Entry 1NJI (X-ray diffraction, 3.00 A resolution); this record covers chains A and E of the 30 polymer chains in the assembly.

== Chain A ==
Molecule: 23S ribosomal RNA
Source organism: Haloarcula marismortui
Sequence (2922 nucleotides; numbered 2 to 2923; the number before each row is that of its first residue):
     2 UUGGCUACUAUGCCAGCUGGUGGAUUGCUCGGCUCAGGCGCUGAUGAAGG
    52 ACGUGCCAAGCUGCGAUAAGCCAUGGGGAGCCGCACGGAGGCGAAGAACC
   102 AUGGAUUUCCGAAUGAGAAUCUCUCUAACAAUUGCUUCGCGCAAUGAGGA
   152 ACCCCGAGAACUGAAACAUCUCAGUAUCGGGAGGAACAGAAAACGCAAUG
   202 UGAUGUCGUUAGUAACCGCGAGUGAACGCGAUACAGCCCAAACCGAAGCC
   252 CUCACGGGCAAUGUGGUGUCAGGGCUACCUCUCAUCAGCCGACCGUCUCG
   302 ACGAAGUCUCUUGGAACAGAGCGUGAUACAGGGUGACAACCCCGUACUCG
   352 AGACCAGUACGACGUGCGGUAGUGCCAGAGUAGCGGGGGUUGGAUAUCCC
   402 UCGCGAAUAACGCAGGCAUCGACUGCGAAGGCUAAACACAACCUGAGACC
   452 GAUAGUGAACAAGUAGUGUGAACGAACGCUGCAAAGUACCCUCAGAAGGG
   502 AGGCGAAAUAGAGCAUGAAAUCAGUUGGCGAUCGAGCGACAGGGCAUACA
   552 AGGUCCCUCGACGAAUGACCGACGCGCGAGCGUCCAGUAAGACUCACGGG
   602 AAGCCGAUGUUCUGUCGUACGUUUUGAAAAACGAGCCAGGGAGUGUGUCU
   652 GCAUGGCAAGUCUAACCGGAGUAUCCGGGGAGGCACAGGGAAACCGACAU
   702 GGCCGCAGGGCUUUGCCCGAGGGCCGCCGUCUUCAAGGGCGGGGAGCCAU
   752 GUGGACACGACCCGAAUCCGGACGAUCUACGCAUGGACAAGAUGAAGCGU
   802 GCCGAAAGGCACGUGGAAGUCUGUUAGAGUUGGUGUCCUACAAUACCCUC
   852 UCGUGAUCUAUGUGUAGGGGUGAAAGGCCCAUCGAGUCCGGCAACAGCUG
   902 GUUCCAAUCGAAACAUGUCGAAGCAUGACCUCCGCCGAGGUAGUCUGUGA
   952 GGUAGAGCGACCGAUUGGUGUGUCCGCCUCCGAGAGGAGUCGGCACACCU
  1002 GUCAAACUCCAAACUUACAGACGCCGUUUGACGCGGGGAUUCCGGUGCGC
  1052 GGGGUAAGCCUGUGUACCAGGAGGGGAACAACCCAGAGAUAGGUUAAGGU
  1102 CCCCAAGUGUGGAUUAAGUGUAAUCCUCUGAAGGUGGUCUCGAGCCCUAG
  1152 ACAGCCGGGAGGUGAGCUUAGAAGCAGCUACCCUCUAAGAAAAGCGUAAC
  1202 AGCUUACCGGCCGAGGUUUGAGGCGCCCAAAAUGAUCGGGACUCAAAUCC
  1252 ACCACCGAGACCUGUCCGUACCACUCAUACUGGUAAUCGAGUAGAUUGGC
  1302 GCUCUAAUUGGAUGGAAGUAGGGGUGAAAACUCCUAUGGACCGAUUAGUG
  1352 ACGAAAAUCCUGGCCAUAGUAGCAGCGAUAGUCGGGUGAGAACCCCGACG
  1402 GCCUAAUGGAUAAGGGUUCCUCAGCACUGCUGAUCAGCUGAGGGUUAGCC
  1452 GGUCCUAAGUCAUACCGCAACUCGACUAUGACGAAAUGGGAAACGGGUUA
  1502 AUAUUCCCGUGCCACUAUGCAGUGAAAGUUGACGCCCUGGGGUCGAUCAC
  1552 GCUGGGCAUUCGCCCAGUCGAACCGUCCAACUCCGUGGAAGCCGUAAUGG
  1602 CAGGAAGCGGACGAACGGCGGCAUAGGGAAACGUGAUUCAACCUGGGGCC
  1652 CAUGAAAAGACGAGCAUAGUGUCCGUACCGAGAACCGACACAGGUGUCCA
  1702 UGGCGGCGAAAGCCAAGGCCUGUCGGGAGCAACCAACGUUAGGGAAUUCG
  1752 GCAAGUUAGUCCCGUACCUUCGGAAGAAGGGAUGCCUGCUCCGGAACGGA
  1802 GCAGGUCGCAGUGACUCGGAAGCUCGGACUGUCUAGUAACAACAUAGGUG
  1852 ACCGCAAAUCCGCAAGGACUCGUACGGUCACUGAAUCCUGCCCAGUGCAG
  1902 GUAUCUGAACACCUCGUACAAGAGGACGAAGGACCUGUCAACGGCGGGGG
  1952 UAACUAUGACCCUCUUAAGGUAGCGUAGUACCUUGCCGCAUCAGUAGCGG
  2002 CUUGCAUGAAUGGAUUAACCAGAGCUUCACUGUCCCAACGUUGGGCCCGG
  2052 UGAACUGUACAUUCCAGUGCGGAGUCUGGAGACACCCAGGGGGAAGCGAA
  2102 GACCCUAUGGAGCUUUACUGCAGGCUGUCGCUGAGACGUGGUCGCCGAUG
  2152 UGCAGCAUAGGUAGGAGACACUACACAGGUACCCGCGCUAGCGGGCCACC
  2202 GAGUCAACAGUGAAAUACUACCCGUCGGUGACUGCGACUCUCACUCCGGG
  2252 AGGAGGACACCGAUAGCCGGGCAGUUUGACUGGGGCGGUACGCGCUCGAA
  2302 AAGAUAUCGAGCGCGCCCUAUGGCUAUCUCAGCCGGGACAGAGACCCGGC
  2352 GAAGAGUGCAAGAGCAAAAGAUAGCUUGACAGUGUUCUUCCCAACGAGGA
  2402 ACGCUGACGCGAAAGCGUGGUCUAGCGAACCAAUUAGCCUGCUUGAUGCG
  2452 GGCAAUUGAUGACAGAAAAGCUACCCUAGGGAUAACAGAGUCGUCACUCG
  2502 CAAGAGCACAUAUCGACCGAGUGGCUUGCUACCUCGAUGUCGGUUCCCUC
  2552 CAUCCUGCCCGUGCAGAAGCGGGCAAGGGUGAGGUUGUUCGCCUAUUAAA
  2602 GGAGGUCGUGAGCUGGGUUUAGACCGUCGUGAGACAGGUCGGCUGCUAUC
  2652 UACUGGGUGUGUAAUGGUGUCUGACAAGAACGACCGUAUAGUACGAGAGG
  2702 AACUACGGUUGGUGGCCACUGGUGUACCGGUUGUUCGAGAGAGCACGUGC
  2752 CGGGUAGCCACGCCACACGGGGUAAGAGCUGAACGCAUCUAAGCUCGAAA
  2802 CCCACUUGGAAAAGAGACACCGCCGAGGUCCCGCGUACAAGACGCGGUCG
  2852 AUAGACUCGGGGUGUGCGCGUCGAGGUAACGAGACGUUAAGCCCACGAGC
  2902 ACUAACAGACCAAAGCCAUCAU
Not modelled in the structure: 2-9, 126-127, 715, 971-998, 1560, 1952-1963, 2137-2236, 2339-2343, 2665-2666, 2915-2923
Metal / ion sites: Mg2+ site 1 near G28 (its only coordinating residue here); Na+ site 1: C40, C443; Na+ site 2: G56, A59, G61; Na+ site 3 near U108 (its only coordinating residue here); Mg2+ site 2 near U115 (its only coordinating residue here); Na+ site 4: C141, G142; Na+ site 5 near U146 (its only coordinating residue here); Mg2+ site 3: C162, U2276; K+ site 1: C162, U163, U172; Mg2+ site 4: A165, A167, C168; Na+ site 6: A165, A166, A167; Mg2+ site 5: A166, G219; 61 more Na+ sites not listed; 98 more Mg2+ sites not listed; 1 more K+ sites not listed
Small-molecule neighbours: chloramphenicol (CLM): G2099, A2100, G2540, U2645, G2646

== Chain E ==
Molecule: 50S ribosomal protein L4E
Source organism: Haloarcula marismortui
UniProtKB: P12735 (RL4_HALMA); numbering as in UniProt (aligned over 1-246)
Chain sequence (246 residues; numbered 1 to 246; the number before each row is that of its first residue):
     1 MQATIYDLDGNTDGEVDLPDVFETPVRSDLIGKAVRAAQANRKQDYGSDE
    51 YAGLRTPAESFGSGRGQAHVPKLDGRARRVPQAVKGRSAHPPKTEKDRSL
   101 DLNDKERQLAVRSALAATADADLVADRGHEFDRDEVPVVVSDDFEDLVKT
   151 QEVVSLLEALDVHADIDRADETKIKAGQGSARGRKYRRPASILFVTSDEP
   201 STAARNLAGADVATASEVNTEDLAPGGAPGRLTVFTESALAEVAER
Metal / ion sites: Na+: Asp45, Lys96

== Chain A / chain E interface ==
Pairs across the interface (218):
  C29(A) with Gln178(E), phosphate contact
  U30(A) with Ala181(E), phosphate contact
  C34(A) with Gly47(E), hydrogen bond to the sugar; Ser48(E), sugar contact; Asp49(E), hydrogen bond to the phosphate
  U35(A) with Asp45(E), hydrogen bond to the sugar; Tyr46(E), sugar contact; Gly47(E), sugar contact; Asp49(E), phosphate contact; Thr94(E), hydrogen bond to the phosphate
  C36(A) with Asp45(E), sugar contact
  G326(A) with Gln151(E), phosphate contact; Asn206(E), base contact
  A327(A) with Lys149(E), salt bridge to the phosphate; Thr150(E), sugar contact; Gln151(E), hydrogen bond to the base; Val154(E), base contact; Asn206(E), hydrogen bond to the base; Leu207(E), base contact
  U328(A) with Val148(E), sugar contact; Lys149(E), salt bridge to the phosphate; Thr150(E), hydrogen bond to the phosphate; Thr202(E), sugar contact; Arg205(E), phosphate contact
  A329(A) with Arg205(E), salt bridge to the phosphate; Asn206(E), phosphate contact
  C330(A) with Asp170(E), base contact; Arg188(E), base contact; Asn206(E), hydrogen bond to the sugar; Ala208(E), base contact
  G333(A) with Lys185(E), phosphate contact; Tyr186(E), phosphate contact
  C338(A) with Ile174(E), sugar contact
  A339(A) with Tyr186(E), hydrogen bond to the phosphate
  A347(A) with Arg205(E), hydrogen bond to the sugar
  A447(A) with Gln44(E), hydrogen bond to the sugar
  G448(A) with Gln44(E), hydrogen bond to the sugar; Arg184(E), hydrogen bond to the sugar
  A449(A) with Lys43(E), base contact; Gln44(E), hydrogen bond to the phosphate; Arg184(E), phosphate contact
  C450(A) with Tyr46(E), sugar contact; Arg182(E), salt bridge to the phosphate; Arg184(E), salt bridge to the phosphate
  C451(A) with Arg182(E), salt bridge to the phosphate
  G452(A) with Gln178(E), hydrogen bond to the sugar; Arg182(E), hydrogen bond to the base
  U454(A) with Val84(E), base contact
  A455(A) with Val84(E), phosphate contact; Lys85(E), hydrogen bond to the phosphate
  G456(A) with Ser88(E), phosphate contact
  U457(A) with Ser48(E), phosphate contact; Asp49(E), hydrogen bond to the phosphate; Ala52(E), phosphate contact; Arg55(E), hydrogen bond to the phosphate
  G458(A) with Tyr51(E), phosphate contact; Ala52(E), phosphate contact; Gly53(E), hydrogen bond to the phosphate; Arg55(E), salt bridge to the phosphate; Lys85(E), hydrogen bond to the phosphate
  A459(A) with Lys85(E), salt bridge to the phosphate
  C474(A) with Pro57(E), phosphate contact; Leu73(E), phosphate contact; Asp74(E), hydrogen bond to the sugar
  G475(A) with Thr56(E), hydrogen bond to the phosphate; Pro57(E), phosphate contact; Leu73(E), phosphate contact; Asp74(E), sugar contact
  A476(A) with Arg76(E), sugar contact; Arg78(E), salt bridge to the phosphate
  A477(A) with Lys85(E), salt bridge to the phosphate
  G640(A) with Val84(E), base contact
  G641(A) with Gln82(E), hydrogen bond to the base
  G642(A) with Pro81(E), sugar contact; Gln82(E), sugar contact
  A643(A) with Ala89(E), sugar contact; His90(E), phosphate contact
  G644(A) with His90(E), sugar contact
  U645(A) with His90(E), sugar contact; Lys93(E), hydrogen bond to the base
  G646(A) with Lys93(E), sugar contact; Glu95(E), sugar contact; Lys96(E), salt bridge to the phosphate
  U647(A) with Glu95(E), sugar contact; Lys96(E), phosphate contact; Asp97(E), hydrogen bond to the phosphate
  G656(A) with Arg27(E), phosphate contact; Leu30(E), sugar contact; Asn103(E), base contact; Glu106(E), hydrogen bond to the base
  G657(A) with Arg27(E), salt bridge to the phosphate; Asn103(E), base contact; Lys105(E), sugar contact; Glu106(E), sugar contact
  C658(A) with Lys105(E), hydrogen bond to the sugar
  U662(A) with Lys105(E), salt bridge to the phosphate
  C663(A) with Asn103(E), phosphate contact; Lys105(E), salt bridge to the phosphate
  U664(A) with Leu102(E), phosphate contact; Asn103(E), phosphate contact; Asp104(E), hydrogen bond to the phosphate
  G670(A) with Glu217(E), hydrogen bond to the base
  A671(A) with Glu217(E), hydrogen bond to the sugar
  G672(A) with Pro200(E), base contact; Ala213(E), base contact; Thr214(E), hydrogen bond to the base; Glu217(E), base contact; Val218(E), hydrogen bond to the base; Asp222(E), hydrogen bond to the base
  A674(A) with Gln44(E), hydrogen bond to the base
  U675(A) with Ala38(E), hydrogen bond to the sugar; Asn41(E), sugar contact; Arg42(E), hydrogen bond to the sugar
  C676(A) with Ala37(E), phosphate contact; Ala38(E), phosphate contact; Asn41(E), hydrogen bond to the phosphate; Glu217(E), base contact; Asn219(E), hydrogen bond to the sugar
  C677(A) with Arg107(E), salt bridge to the phosphate; Ser216(E), hydrogen bond to the sugar; Glu217(E), sugar contact; Arg246(E), sugar contact
  G678(A) with Arg107(E), salt bridge to the phosphate; Gln108(E), hydrogen bond to the phosphate
  C749(A) with Asn103(E), hydrogen bond to the sugar
  A750(A) with Lys33(E), sugar contact; Asp101(E), hydrogen bond to the sugar; Asn103(E), sugar contact
  U751(A) with Leu100(E), phosphate contact; Asp101(E), hydrogen bond to the phosphate
  C762(A) with His90(E), hydrogen bond to the sugar
  C763(A) with Pro81(E), phosphate contact; Arg87(E), phosphate contact; His90(E), phosphate contact
  C764(A) with Val80(E), phosphate contact; Pro81(E), sugar contact; Gln82(E), hydrogen bond to the sugar; Arg87(E), salt bridge to the phosphate
  G765(A) with Ser60(E), phosphate contact; His69(E), hydrogen bond to the sugar; Pro71(E), phosphate contact; Val80(E), phosphate contact
  A766(A) with Ser60(E), hydrogen bond to the phosphate; Gly62(E), phosphate contact; His69(E), sugar contact
  A767(A) with Gly62(E), phosphate contact
  C890(A) with Pro57(E), phosphate contact
  G891(A) with Pro57(E), phosphate contact
  A894(A) with Leu54(E), base contact; Arg87(E), hydrogen bond to the base
  C1305(A) with Gly177(E), phosphate contact; Gln178(E), hydrogen bond to the phosphate; Gly179(E), phosphate contact; Arg184(E), hydrogen bond to the phosphate
  U1306(A) with Lys43(E), sugar contact; Lys175(E), salt bridge to the phosphate; Gly179(E), phosphate contact; Arg184(E), salt bridge to the phosphate
  A1307(A) with Gln39(E), hydrogen bond to the sugar; Lys175(E), salt bridge to the phosphate; Gly226(E), sugar contact
  A1308(A) with Arg127(E), hydrogen bond to the phosphate; Arg187(E), salt bridge to the phosphate; Pro225(E), sugar contact; Gly226(E), sugar contact; Ala228(E), sugar contact
  U1309(A) with Arg127(E), salt bridge to the phosphate; Arg168(E), salt bridge to the phosphate; Arg187(E), salt bridge to the phosphate; Pro189(E), phosphate contact; Ala190(E), hydrogen bond to the phosphate
  U1310(A) with Gly128(E), phosphate contact; Arg168(E), salt bridge to the phosphate; Lys173(E), hydrogen bond to the base; Arg187(E), base contact
  G1311(A) with Lys173(E), base contact
  C1342(A) with Ile174(E), hydrogen bond to the base
  C1343(A) with Ile174(E), hydrogen bond to the base; Lys175(E), phosphate contact; Ala176(E), phosphate contact; Gly177(E), hydrogen bond to the phosphate
  G1344(A) with Lys173(E), hydrogen bond to the base; Ala176(E), phosphate contact
  A1348(A) with Arg36(E), hydrogen bond to the sugar
  G1349(A) with Arg36(E), salt bridge to the phosphate
  G1351(A) with Tyr46(E), sugar contact; Lys96(E), salt bridge to the phosphate
  A1352(A) with Tyr46(E), hydrogen bond to the phosphate; Ser48(E), base contact; Ser88(E), hydrogen bond to the base; His90(E), sugar contact; Pro91(E), sugar contact; Pro92(E), base contact
  A1358(A) with Gln82(E), base contact
  U1359(A) with Ser63(E), base contact; Gly66(E), base contact; Gln67(E), hydrogen bond to the base; Ala68(E), phosphate contact; His69(E), hydrogen bond to the base
  C1360(A) with Ala68(E), phosphate contact; Val70(E), sugar contact; Gln82(E), hydrogen bond to the sugar
  C1361(A) with Ala77(E), phosphate contact; Gln82(E), sugar contact; Ala83(E), sugar contact; Val84(E), hydrogen bond to the sugar
  U1362(A) with Arg76(E), hydrogen bond to the phosphate; Ala77(E), hydrogen bond to the phosphate; Val84(E), sugar contact
  G1363(A) with Arg76(E), salt bridge to the phosphate
  A2100(A) with Gly64(E), hydrogen bond to the phosphate; Gly66(E), phosphate contact
  A2101(A) with Ser63(E), sugar contact; Gly64(E), hydrogen bond to the phosphate; Arg65(E), hydrogen bond to the phosphate; Gly66(E), hydrogen bond to the phosphate; Gln67(E), phosphate contact
  A2479(A) with Ser63(E), phosphate contact
Also at the interface, not in a pair above, chain A (95 interface residues in all): G332, C348, G467, G680, G752, G760, A761, A1345
Also at the interface, not in a pair above, chain E (122 interface residues in all): Asp29, Ala40, Phe61, Lys72, Gly75, Gly86, Ser99, Leu109, Val111, Thr172, Ser180, Gly183, Ala203, Val212, Glu221

== Overview ==
95 residues of chain A face 122 of chain E across their interface; the contacts include 72 hydrogen bonds and
28 salt bridges. Among the polar pairs are A327(A)-Gln151(E), A327(A)-Asn206(E) and G452(A)-Arg182(E). Ligands
of chain A: chloramphenicol.
Here chain A is 23S ribosomal RNA and chain E is 50S ribosomal protein L4E, both from Haloarcula marismortui.
Entry 1NJI (Structure of chloramphenicol bound to the 50S ribosomal subunit) was determined by X-ray
diffraction, deposited together with 1K73, 1KC8 and 1N8R.
